Entry 1XI5 (electron microscopy, 12.00 A resolution (very low resolution: no residue pairs are listed; an interface is given only as per-side residue counts)); this record covers chains C and D of the 18 polymer chains in the assembly.

[Chain C (and D)]
Molecule: Clathrin heavy chain
Source organism: Bos taurus
Notes: chain D of this document is another copy of the same molecule, construct and numbering; everything in this record applies to it too
Reference sequence: P49951 (CLH_BOVIN); residues 1-1630 here = UniProt positions 1-1630
Chain sequence (1630 residues; each row starts with the number of its first residue):
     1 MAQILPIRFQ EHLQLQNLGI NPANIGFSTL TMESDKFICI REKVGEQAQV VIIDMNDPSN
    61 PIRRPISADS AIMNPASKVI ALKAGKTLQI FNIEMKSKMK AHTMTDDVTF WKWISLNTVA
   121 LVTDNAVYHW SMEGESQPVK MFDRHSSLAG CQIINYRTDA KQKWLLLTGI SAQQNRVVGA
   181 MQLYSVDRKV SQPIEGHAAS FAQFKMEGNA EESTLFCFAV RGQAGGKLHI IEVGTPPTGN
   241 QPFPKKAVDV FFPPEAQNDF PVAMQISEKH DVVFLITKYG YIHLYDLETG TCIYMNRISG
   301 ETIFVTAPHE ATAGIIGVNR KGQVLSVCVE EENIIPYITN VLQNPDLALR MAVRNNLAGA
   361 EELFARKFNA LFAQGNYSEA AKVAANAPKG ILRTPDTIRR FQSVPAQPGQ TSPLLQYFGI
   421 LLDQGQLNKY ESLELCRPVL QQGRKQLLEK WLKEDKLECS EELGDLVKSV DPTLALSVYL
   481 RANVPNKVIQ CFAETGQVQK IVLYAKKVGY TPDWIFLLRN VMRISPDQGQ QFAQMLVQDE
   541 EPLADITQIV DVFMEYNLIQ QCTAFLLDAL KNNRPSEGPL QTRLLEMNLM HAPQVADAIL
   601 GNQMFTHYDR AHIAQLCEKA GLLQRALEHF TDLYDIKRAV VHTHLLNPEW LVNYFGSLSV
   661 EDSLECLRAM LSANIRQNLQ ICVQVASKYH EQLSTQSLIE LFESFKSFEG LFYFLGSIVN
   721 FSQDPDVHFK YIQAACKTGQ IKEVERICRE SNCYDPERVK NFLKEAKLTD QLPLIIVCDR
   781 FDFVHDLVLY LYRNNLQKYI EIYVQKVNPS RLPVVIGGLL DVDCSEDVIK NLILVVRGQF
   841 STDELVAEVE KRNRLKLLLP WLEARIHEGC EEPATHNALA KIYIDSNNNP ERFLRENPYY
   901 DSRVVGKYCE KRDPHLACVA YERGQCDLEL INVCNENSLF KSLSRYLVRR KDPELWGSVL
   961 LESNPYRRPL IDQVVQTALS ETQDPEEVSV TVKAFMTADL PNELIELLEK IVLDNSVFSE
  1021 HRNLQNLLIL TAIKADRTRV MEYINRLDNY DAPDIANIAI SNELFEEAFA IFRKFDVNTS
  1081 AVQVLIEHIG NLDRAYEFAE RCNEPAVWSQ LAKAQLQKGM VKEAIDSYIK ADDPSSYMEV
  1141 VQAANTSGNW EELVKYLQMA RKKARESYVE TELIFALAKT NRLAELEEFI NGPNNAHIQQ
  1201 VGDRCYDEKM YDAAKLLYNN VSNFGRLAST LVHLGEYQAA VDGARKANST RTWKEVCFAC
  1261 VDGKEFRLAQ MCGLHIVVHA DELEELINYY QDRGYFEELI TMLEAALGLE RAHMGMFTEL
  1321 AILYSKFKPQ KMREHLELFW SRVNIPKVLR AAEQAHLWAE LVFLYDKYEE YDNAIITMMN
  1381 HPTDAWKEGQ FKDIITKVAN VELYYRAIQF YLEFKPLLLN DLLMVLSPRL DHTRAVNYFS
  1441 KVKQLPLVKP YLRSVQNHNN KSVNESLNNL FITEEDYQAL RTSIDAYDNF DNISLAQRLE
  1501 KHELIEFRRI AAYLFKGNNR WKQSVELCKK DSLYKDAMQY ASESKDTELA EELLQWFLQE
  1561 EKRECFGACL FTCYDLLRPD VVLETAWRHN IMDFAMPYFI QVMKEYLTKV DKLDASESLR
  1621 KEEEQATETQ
UniProt features mapped onto this chain:
  - region: Ala68 to Asp107 (WD40-like repeat 2), Thr302 to Glu330 (WD40-like repeat 7), Glu449 to Asp465 (Binding site for the uncoating ATPase, involved in lattice disassembly)
  - modified residue: Ala2 (N-acetylalanine), Ser67 (Phosphoserine), Thr105 (Phosphothreonine), Tyr184 (Phosphotyrosine), Thr394 (Phosphothreonine), Tyr634 (Phosphotyrosine), Lys737 (N6-succinyllysine), Lys856 (N6-acetyllysine), Tyr899 (Phosphotyrosine), Ser1167 (Phosphoserine), Tyr1206 (Phosphotyrosine), Ser1229 (Phosphoserine), Lys1441 (N6-acetyllysine), Tyr1477 (Phosphotyrosine), Tyr1487 (Phosphotyrosine), Ser1494 (Phosphoserine), Lys1501 (N6-acetyllysine)

[Interface between chain C and chain D]
At this resolution (12 A) residue pairs are not listed: 20 residues of chain C and 22 of chain D lie at the interface.

[Overview]
The interface between chain C and chain D involves 20 residues on one side and 22 on the other.
Chain C and chain D are both Clathrin heavy chain (Bos taurus); the structure, Clathrin D6 coat with auxilin
J-domain, was determined by electron microscopy.
